8BFB - chains A and B of the 10 polymer chains in the assembly; structure by electron microscopy, 3.20 A resolution.

Chain A (and B):
Name: Amyloid-beta precursor protein
Source organism: Mus musculus
Notes: chain B of this document is another copy of the same molecule, construct and numbering; everything in this record applies to it too
UniProt: P05067 (A4_HUMAN); residues 1-42 here correspond to UniProt positions 672-713 (UniProt number = residue number + 671)
Sequence (42 residues; row label = number of the first residue in the row):
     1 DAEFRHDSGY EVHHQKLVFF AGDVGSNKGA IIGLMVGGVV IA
Not modelled in the structure: 39-42
Sequence notes: variant Gly22 (Glu693 in P05067)

Interface between chain A and chain B:
Pairs across the interface (17; chain A residue first):
  Ser8(A) - Lys28(B)  hydrogen bond (side chain-backbone)
  Glu11(A) - Lys28(B)  salt bridge
  Asp23(A) - Gly25(B)
  Asp23(A) - Ser26(B)  hydrogen bond
  Gly25(A) - Val24(B)
  Gly25(A) - Gly25(B)
  Ser26(A) - Asp23(B)
  Lys28(A) - His6(B)  hydrogen bond (backbone-side chain)
  Lys28(A) - Ser8(B)
  Lys28(A) - Glu11(B)  salt bridge
  Gly29(A) - His6(B)
  Ala30(A) - His6(B)
  Val36(A) - Phe4(B)
  Gly37(A) - Ala2(B)
  Gly37(A) - Phe4(B)
  Gly38(A) - Asp1(B)
  Gly38(A) - Ala2(B)
Also at the interface, not in a pair above, chain A (13 interface residues in all): Val24, Met35

Summary:
Chain A and chain B form an interface of 13 and 11 residues respectively, with 3 hydrogen bonds and 2 salt
bridges. Polar pairs include Glu11(A)-Lys28(B), Ser8(A)-Lys28(B) and Asp23(A)-Ser26(B).
Chain A and chain B are both Amyloid-beta precursor protein (Mus musculus); the structure, Sarkosyl-extracted
AppNL-G-F Abeta42 fibril structure (Methoxy-X04-labelled mice), was determined by electron microscopy (same
publication as 8BFA).
